PDB entry 9CJK | electron microscopy, 3.70 A resolution | chains E and B of the 8 polymer chains in the assembly

== Chain E (and B) ==
Name: Transmembrane emp24 domain-containing protein 9
Source organism: Homo sapiens
Notes: chain B of this document is another copy of the same molecule, construct and numbering; everything in this record applies to it too
Reference sequence: Q9BVK6 (TMED9_HUMAN); numbering as in UniProt (aligned over 1-235)
Chain sequence (235 residues; row label = number of the first residue in the row):
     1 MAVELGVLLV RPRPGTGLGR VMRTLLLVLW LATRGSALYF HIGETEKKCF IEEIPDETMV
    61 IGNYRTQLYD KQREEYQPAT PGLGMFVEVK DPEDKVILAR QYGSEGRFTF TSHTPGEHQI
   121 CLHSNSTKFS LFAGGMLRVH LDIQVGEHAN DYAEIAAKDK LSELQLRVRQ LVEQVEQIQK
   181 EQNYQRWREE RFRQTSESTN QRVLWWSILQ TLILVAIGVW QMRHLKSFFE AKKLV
Disordered / not traced: 1-155
Swiss-Prot annotation at these positions:
  - region: C121 to K160 (Required for interaction with STX17)
  - motif: F228 to V235 (COPI vesicle coat-binding), F228, F229 (COPII vesicle coat-binding)
  - modified residue: K160 (N6-acetyllysine)
  - glycosylation: N125 (N-linked (GlcNAc...) asparagine)
  - mutagenesis: K232 to K233 (Localization to plasma membrane and endocytosis)
What the authors report for this chain:
  - mutagenesis - R223E: decreased binding to COPB2
  - mutagenesis - R223E: unchanged binding to Sec23a
  - mutagenesis - E52R, E52R/E53R: decreased binding to MBP-OR
  - mutagenesis - E53R: unchanged binding to MBP-OR

== Chain E / chain B interface ==
Residue-residue contacts (5; chain E residue first):
  K160(E) with D159(B), salt bridge
  E163(E) with K160(B); E163(B)
  R167(E) with R167(B)
  Q174(E) with Q174(B), hydrogen bond
Also at the interface, not in a pair above, chain E (7 interface residues in all): D159, Q170, R188
Also at the interface, not in a pair above, chain B (7 interface residues in all): Q170, R188

== Summary ==
The chain E/chain B interface involves 7 residues from each chain, with 1 hydrogen bond and 1 salt bridge.
Among the polar pairs are K160(E)-D159(B) and Q174(E)-Q174(B). The paper reports that E52R and E52R/E53R of
chain E reduce binding to MBP-OR; R223E of chain E reduces binding to COPB2.
Both chains are Transmembrane emp24 domain-containing protein 9 (Homo sapiens). Entry 9CJK (Human TMED9
octamer structure) was determined by electron microscopy (same publication as 9CJL).
